Entry 5UOQ (X-ray diffraction, 2.61 A resolution); this record covers chains A and C of the 4 polymer chains in the assembly.

Chain A:
Name: Integrase
From: Human spumaretrovirus
Notes: EC 2.7.7.-
UniProt: P14350 (POL_FOAMV); residues 1-392 here correspond to UniProt positions 752-1143 (UniProt number = residue number + 751)
Amino-acid sequence (395 residues; each row starts with the number of its first residue; numbers below 1 keep their minus sign (Gly-2 is residue -2)):
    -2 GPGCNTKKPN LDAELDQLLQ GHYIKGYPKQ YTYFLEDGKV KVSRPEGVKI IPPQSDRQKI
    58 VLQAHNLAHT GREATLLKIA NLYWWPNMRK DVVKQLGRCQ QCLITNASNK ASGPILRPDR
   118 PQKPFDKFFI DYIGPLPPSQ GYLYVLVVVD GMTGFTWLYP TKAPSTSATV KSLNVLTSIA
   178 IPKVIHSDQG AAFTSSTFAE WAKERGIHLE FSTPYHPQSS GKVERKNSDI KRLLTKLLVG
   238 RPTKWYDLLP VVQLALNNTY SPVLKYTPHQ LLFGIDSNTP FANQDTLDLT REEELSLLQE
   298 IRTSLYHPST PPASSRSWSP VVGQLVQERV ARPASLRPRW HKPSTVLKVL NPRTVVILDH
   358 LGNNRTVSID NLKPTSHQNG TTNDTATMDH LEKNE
Unresolved in the structure: -2 to 7, 376-392
Sequence notes: expression tag (-2 to 0); engineered mutation Ser217 (Gly968 in P14350), Gly218 (Ser969 in P14350)
Bound ions: Zn2+: His62, His66, Cys96, Cys99; Mg2+ site 1: Asp128, Asp185 (together with 8G1); Mg2+ site 2: Asp128, Glu221 (together with 8G1)
Small-molecule neighbours: 8G1 ((3R)-8-[(3-chloro-4-fluorophenyl)methyl]-6-hydroxy-1,5,7-trioxo-1,2',3',5,7,8,9,10-octahydro-2H-spiro[imidazo[5,1-a][2,6]naphthyridine-3,1'-indene]-7'-carbonitrile): Asp128, Asp185, Gln186, Gly187, Tyr212, Pro214, Gln215, Glu221
Swiss-Prot annotation at these positions:
  - binding site (Mg(2+)): Asp123, Asp185

Chain C:
Molecule: Nucleotide preprocessed pfv donor DNA (non-transferred strand)
Sequence (19 nucleotides; numbered 1 to 19; the number before each row is that of its first residue):
     1 ATTGTCATGG AATTTCGCA

Interface between chain A and chain C:
Pairs across the interface (45):
  Ile112(A) - DG4(C)  phosphate contact
  Ile112(A) - DT5(C)  base contact
  Leu113(A) - DT3(C)  phosphate contact
  Leu113(A) - DG4(C)  hydrogen bond to the phosphate
  Arg114(A) - DG4(C)  sugar contact
  Arg114(A) - DT5(C)  salt bridge to the phosphate
  Pro115(A) - DT3(C)  base contact
  Pro115(A) - DG4(C)  phosphate contact
  Pro115(A) - DT5(C)  phosphate contact
  Lys124(A) - DT3(C)  base contact
  His183(A) - DT3(C)  salt bridge to the phosphate
  Glu207(A) - DT2(C)  phosphate contact
  Glu207(A) - DT3(C)  base contact
  Phe208(A) - DT2(C)  sugar contact
  Phe208(A) - DT3(C)  phosphate contact
  Ser209(A) - DT3(C)  phosphate contact
  Thr210(A) - DT2(C)  phosphate contact
  Thr210(A) - DT3(C)  hydrogen bond to the phosphate
  His213(A) - DG4(C)  salt bridge to the phosphate
  Gln215(A) - DG4(C)  sugar contact
  Ser216(A) - DT3(C)  hydrogen bond to the phosphate
  Gly218(A) - DG4(C)  hydrogen bond to the base
  Gly218(A) - DT5(C)  sugar contact
  Lys219(A) - DT5(C)  sugar contact
  Lys219(A) - DC6(C)  salt bridge to the phosphate
  Glu221(A) - DG4(C)  base contact
  Arg222(A) - DG4(C)  base contact
  Arg222(A) - DT5(C)  hydrogen bond to the base
  Arg222(A) - DC6(C)  hydrogen bond to the base
  Arg222(A) - DA7(C)  hydrogen bond to the sugar
  Asp226(A) - DA7(C)  sugar contact
  Arg229(A) - DA7(C)  hydrogen bond to the phosphate
  Arg229(A) - DT8(C)  salt bridge to the phosphate
  Ser258(A) - DA7(C)  hydrogen bond to the phosphate
  Pro259(A) - DA7(C)  phosphate contact
  Pro259(A) - DT8(C)  base contact
  Leu347(A) - DA1(C)  base contact
  Leu347(A) - DT2(C)  base contact
  Asn348(A) - DT2(C)  hydrogen bond to the base
  Asn348(A) - DT3(C)  hydrogen bond to the sugar
  Arg350(A) - DG4(C)  salt bridge to the phosphate
  Thr351(A) - DT2(C)  sugar contact
  Thr351(A) - DT3(C)  hydrogen bond to the sugar
  Val353(A) - DA1(C)  base contact
  Thr363(A) - DA1(C)  sugar contact
Interface residues without a listed pair, chain A (31 interface residues in all): Arg117, His205, Lys233, Asn361

Summary:
31 residues of chain A and 8 residues of chain C are in contact, with 12 hydrogen bonds and 6 salt bridges.
Polar pairs include Gly218(A)-DG4(C), Arg222(A)-DT5(C) and Arg222(A)-DC6(C). Bound to chain A: compound 8G1.
UniProt lists Mg2+-binding residues Asp123(A) and Asp185(A) on chain A.
Chain A is Integrase (Human spumaretrovirus) and chain C is Nucleotide preprocessed pfv donor DNA
(non-transferred strand); the structure, Crystal structure of the prototype foamy virus intasome with a 2-
pyridinone aminal inhibitor (compound 31), was determined by X-ray diffraction, deposited together with 5UOP.
